Entry 8ECY (electron microscopy, 2.00 A resolution); this record covers chains E and C of the 15 polymer chains in the assembly.

[Chain E (and C)]
Molecule: Bestrophin
Organism: Bos taurus
Notes: chain C of this document is another copy of the same molecule, construct and numbering; everything in this record applies to it too
UniProt: E1BF86 (E1BF86_BOVIN); residue numbers follow UniProt; this construct covers 1-410
Sequence (410 residues; numbered 1 to 410; the number before each row is that of its first residue):
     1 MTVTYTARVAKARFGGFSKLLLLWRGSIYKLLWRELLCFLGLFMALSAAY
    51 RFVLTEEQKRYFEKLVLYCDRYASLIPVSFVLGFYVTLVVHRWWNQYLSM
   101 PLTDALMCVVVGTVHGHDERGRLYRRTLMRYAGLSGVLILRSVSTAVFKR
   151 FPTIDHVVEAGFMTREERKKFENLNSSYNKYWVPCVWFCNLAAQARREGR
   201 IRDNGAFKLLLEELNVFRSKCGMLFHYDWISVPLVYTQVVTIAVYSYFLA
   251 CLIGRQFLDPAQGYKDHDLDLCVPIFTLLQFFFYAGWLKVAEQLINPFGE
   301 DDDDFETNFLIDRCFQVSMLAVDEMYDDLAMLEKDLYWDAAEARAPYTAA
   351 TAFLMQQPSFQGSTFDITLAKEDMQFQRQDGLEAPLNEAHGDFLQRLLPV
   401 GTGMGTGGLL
Not modelled in the structure: 1, 368-410
Bound ions: Ca2+ site 1: A10 (shared with 4 residues of chain N); Ca2+ site 2: Q293, N296, D301, D304 (shared with A10(C) of chain C)
Curated features (UniProtKB/Swiss-Prot):
  - binding site (Ca(2+)): A10, Q293, N296, D301, D304
Reported in the primary citation:
  - binding site for Ca2+: D304 (citing earlier work)
  - mutagenesis - G299A, D304A: unchanged binding to hGS

[Interface between chain E and chain C]
Residue-residue contacts - 200 pairs, chain E then chain C:
  T4(E) with F360(C)
  T6(E) with S363(C)
  A7(E) with S363(C)
  L31(E) with A12(C), hydrophobic
  R34(E) with F14(C)
  E35(E) with R13(C); F14(C)
  Y61(E) with L269(C), hydrophobic; L271(C)
  K64(E) with D268(C)
  L65(E) with L271(C), hydrophobic
  Y68(E) with L271(C), hydrophobic
  C69(E) with F276(C), hydrophobic
  R71(E) with D266(C), hydrogen bond (side chain-backbone)
  Y72(E) with R255(C); F276(C), hydrophobic
  S74(E) with L75(C)
  P77(E) with L75(C), hydrophobic; S79(C); F283(C); Y284(C)
  F80(E) with I76(C), hydrophobic; S79(C); F80(C), hydrophobic; W287(C), hydrophobic
  V81(E) with F283(C), hydrophobic; W287(C), hydrophobic
  F84(E) with G83(C); F84(C), hydrophobic; T87(C)
  Y85(E) with F17(C)
  L88(E) with V90(C), hydrophobic
  E119(E) with K334(C), salt bridge; W338(C)
  R122(E) with W338(C), hydrogen bond (side chain-backbone)
  L123(E) with E333(C); K334(C); W338(C), hydrophobic
  Y124(E) with L332(C), hydrophobic
  R126(E) with D335(C), salt bridge; Y337(C), hydrogen bond (side chain-backbone); W338(C)
  T127(E) with L332(C)
  R130(E) with D335(C)
  A146(E) with T351(C)
  K149(E) with T348(C), hydrogen bond (backbone-side chain); T351(C)
  R150(E) with A345(C), hydrogen bond (side chain-backbone); P346(C), hydrogen bond (side chain-backbone); Y347(C), hydrogen bond; T348(C); T351(C)
  H156(E) with T348(C)
  E159(E) with L336(C)
  A160(E) with L336(C); Y337(C), hydrogen bond (backbone-side chain); A345(C), hydrophobic; P346(C)
  G161(E) with L336(C)
  F162(E) with A345(C), hydrophobic
  T164(E) with E333(C)
  E166(E) with A330(C); E333(C)
  E167(E) with A330(C)
  K170(E) with D328(C), salt bridge; L329(C), hydrogen bond (side chain-backbone); A330(C)
  L174(E) with M325(C), hydrophobic
  N175(E) with Q316(C), hydrogen bond (backbone-side chain); L320(C)
  S176(E) with Q316(C); L320(C)
  Y178(E) with F309(C), hydrophobic; D312(C); R313(C); Q316(C)
  Y181(E) with R313(C)
  W182(E) with R313(C); V317(C); L320(C), hydrophobic; A321(C), hydrophobic; M325(C), hydrophobic
  V183(E) with M325(C), hydrophobic
  V186(E) with V111(C), hydrophobic; A321(C), hydrophobic; M325(C), hydrophobic
  W187(E) with M325(C); L329(C)
  C189(E) with C108(C)
  N190(E) with V111(C); M325(C), hydrogen bond (side chain-backbone); Y326(C); D327(C), hydrogen bond (side chain-backbone); L329(C)
  L191(E) with L329(C); L332(C), hydrophobic
  A193(E) with G112(C); H115(C)
  R197(E) with R202(C)
  N204(E) with D203(C)
  F207(E) with G112(C); D203(C)
  K208(E) with G205(C); K208(C); L209(C); E212(C), salt bridge
  L211(E) with T113(C); L209(C), hydrophobic
  E212(E) with L209(C)
  N215(E) with A105(C), hydrogen bond (side chain-backbone); C108(C); V109(C)
  R218(E) with D104(C); A105(C); C108(C)
  M223(E) with L98(C), hydrophobic
  H226(E) with Y97(C), hydrogen bond; L102(C)
  Y227(E) with W94(C), hydrophobic
  D228(E) with T4(C); T6(C)
  W229(E) with T2(C); T4(C), hydrogen bond (backbone-side chain); Y97(C); E306(C); F309(C), hydrophobic; L310(C), hydrophobic
  I230(E) with T2(C); W93(C), hydrophobic; W94(C), hydrophobic; Y97(C)
  S231(E) with T4(C); Y5(C), hydrogen bond (side chain-backbone); T6(C); W93(C)
  V232(E) with Y5(C), hydrogen bond (backbone-side chain)
  P233(E) with Y5(C); W93(C); L294(C), hydrophobic; D303(C)
  L234(E) with Y5(C), hydrophobic; L23(C), hydrophobic; R25(C); G26(C); D303(C)
  V235(E) with G26(C); I28(C), hydrophobic; L31(C), hydrophobic; V290(C), hydrophobic; Q293(C)
  Y236(E) with W287(C); V290(C), hydrophobic
  T237(E) with Y5(C), hydrogen bond; F17(C); L20(C)
  Q238(E) with L20(C), hydrogen bond (side chain-backbone); L21(C); L23(C); S27(C); I28(C), hydrogen bond (side chain-backbone)
  V239(E) with I28(C), hydrophobic; F283(C); G286(C); W287(C)
  T241(E) with F17(C)
  I242(E) with L21(C), hydrophobic; F282(C), hydrophobic
  A243(E) with F283(C), hydrophobic
  Y245(E) with S18(C)
  S246(E) with L279(C)
  L249(E) with F276(C), hydrophobic
  A250(E) with F276(C), hydrophobic
  K289(E) with A12(C); R13(C), hydrogen bond (side chain-backbone)
  E292(E) with A12(C); R13(C); G16(C), hydrogen bond (side chain-backbone); F17(C), hydrogen bond (side chain-backbone)
  Q293(E) with A12(C)
  I295(E) with Y5(C); V9(C), hydrophobic; F17(C), hydrophobic
  N296(E) with T6(C), hydrogen bond (side chain-backbone); V9(C); A10(C)
  G299(E) with A10(C)
  E300(E) with K11(C); L354(C)
  D301(E) with A10(C); K11(C); A12(C), hydrogen bond (side chain-backbone)
  D304(E) with A10(C)
  N308(E) with Y347(C)
  F309(E) with S359(C)
  D312(E) with Y347(C), hydrogen bond
  F315(E) with Y337(C), hydrophobic; A343(C)
  Q316(E) with E342(C); A343(C)
  M319(E) with A343(C), hydrophobic
Interface residues without a listed pair, chain E (113 interface residues in all): C38, I76, V78, R92, R120, Y131, T145, P152, V158, C185, Q194, L214, L288, A291, L320, E324
Interface residues without a listed pair, chain C (112 interface residues in all): V3, A7, Y29, V86, M107, E213, F257, P274, I275, T277, F305, A340, A341, R344, M355

[In short]
113 residues of chain E face 112 of chain C across their interface; the contacts include 26 hydrogen bonds and
4 salt bridges. Among the polar pairs are E119(E)-K334(C), R126(E)-D335(C) and K170(E)-D328(C). From the
paper: a binding site for Ca2+ at D304(E); G299A and D304A of chain E leave binding to hGS unchanged.
Both chains are Bestrophin (Bos taurus). Entry 8ECY (cryoEM structure of bovine bestrophin-2 and glutamine
synthetase complex) was determined by electron microscopy.
